PDB entry 6REA | electron microscopy, 3.60 A resolution | chains T and X of the 20 polymer chains in the assembly

[Chain T]
Name: ATP synthase subunit alpha
Organism: Polytomella sp. Pringsheim 198.80
UniProtKB: A0ZW40 (A0ZW40_9CHLO); numbering as in UniProt (aligned over 1-562)
Sequence (562 residues; each row starts with the number of its first residue):
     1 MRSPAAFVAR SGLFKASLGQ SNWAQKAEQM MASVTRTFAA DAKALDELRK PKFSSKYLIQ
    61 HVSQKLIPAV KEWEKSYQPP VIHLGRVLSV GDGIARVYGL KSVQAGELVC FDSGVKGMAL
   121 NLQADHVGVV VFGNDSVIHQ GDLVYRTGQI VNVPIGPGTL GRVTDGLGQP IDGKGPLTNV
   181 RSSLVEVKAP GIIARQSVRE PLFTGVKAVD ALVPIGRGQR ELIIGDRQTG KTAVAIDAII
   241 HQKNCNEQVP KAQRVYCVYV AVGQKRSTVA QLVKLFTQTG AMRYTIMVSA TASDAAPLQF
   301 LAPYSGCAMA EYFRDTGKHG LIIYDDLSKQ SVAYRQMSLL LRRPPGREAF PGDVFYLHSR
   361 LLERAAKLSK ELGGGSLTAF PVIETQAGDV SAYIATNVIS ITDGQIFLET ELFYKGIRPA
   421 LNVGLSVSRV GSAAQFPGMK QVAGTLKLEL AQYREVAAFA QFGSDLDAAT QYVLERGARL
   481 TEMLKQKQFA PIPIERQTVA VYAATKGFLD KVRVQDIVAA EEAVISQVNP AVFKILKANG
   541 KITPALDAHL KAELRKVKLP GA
Not modelled in the structure: 1-84
Differences from the reference sequence: conflict Arg266 (Lys in A0ZW40)
Bound ions: Mg2+: Thr232 (together with ATP)
Residues lining bound ligands: ATP (adenosine-5'-triphosphate): Arg227, Gln228, Thr229, Gly230, Lys231, Thr232, Ala233, Asp326, Phe413, Arg418, Pro419, Gln486, Lys487, Gln488

[Chain X]
Name: ATP synthase subunit beta
Organism: Polytomella sp. Pringsheim 198.80
Notes: EC 7.1.2.2
UniProtKB: A0ZW41 (A0ZW41_9CHLO); numbering as in UniProt (aligned over 1-574)
Sequence (574 residues; numbered 1 to 574; the number before each row is that of its first residue):
     1 MALRYAAGLA KNVVQRQGAS LNIARAFAAE PAPAIDAGYV SQVIGPVVDV RFDGELPSIL
    61 SSLEVEGHSV RLVLEVAQHM GDNTVRCIAM DSTDGLVRGQ KVVDTGSPIK VPVGRGTLGR
   121 IMNVIGEPVD EQGPIDAADI WSIHREAPEF TEQSTEQEIL VTGIKVVDLL APYQRGGKIG
   181 LFGGAGVGKT VLIMELINNV AKAHGGFSVF AGVGERTREG NDLYREMIES GVIKLGAERG
   241 NSKCTLVYGQ MNEPPGARAR VALTGLTVAE YFRDIEGQDV LLFVDNIFRF TQANSEVSAL
   301 LGRIPSAVGY QPTLATDLGG LQERITTTTK GSITSVQAVY VPADDLTDPA PATTFAHLDA
   361 TTVLSRSIAE LGIYPAVDPL DSTSRMLNPN VIGAEHYNVA RGVQKVLQDY KNLQDIIAIL
   421 GMDELSEEDK LTVARARKIQ RFLSQPFQVA EVFTGTPGKY VDLADTISGF QGVLTGKYDD
   481 LPEMAFYMVG DIKEVKEKAD KMAKDIASRK EADNKKVSEE LKDIPSLDKL VSEIKEVVIE
   541 EDDGLEEDFK AEALSSETVV LNEEGKSVPL PKKN
Not modelled in the structure: 1-36
Differences from the reference sequence: conflict Ala350 (Gly in A0ZW41), Leu387 (Arg in A0ZW41)

[How chain T and chain X interact]
Pairs across the interface - 69 pairs, chain T then chain X:
  Leu88(T) - Gly81(X)
  Ser89(T) - His79(X)
  Ser89(T) - Gly81(X)
  Val90(T) - Ile59(X)  hydrophobic
  Val90(T) - Gln78(X)
  Val90(T) - His79(X)  hydrogen bond (backbone-backbone)
  Gly91(T) - Gln78(X)
  Asp92(T) - Gln78(X)
  Asp92(T) - Arg303(X)  salt bridge
  Asn134(T) - Glu146(X)
  Asp135(T) - Ile59(X)
  Ser136(T) - Ile59(X)
  Ser136(T) - Leu60(X)
  Ile138(T) - Ile59(X)
  His139(T) - Pro57(X)
  His139(T) - Ser58(X)  hydrogen bond
  His139(T) - His79(X)
  Gln140(T) - Leu56(X)
  Gln140(T) - His79(X)  hydrogen bond (backbone-side chain)
  Gln140(T) - Gly81(X)
  Gln140(T) - Asp82(X)
  Gln140(T) - Asn83(X)  hydrogen bond (side chain-backbone)
  Val163(T) - Phe150(X)  hydrophobic
  Ile171(T) - Phe150(X)
  Ile171(T) - Thr151(X)
  Asp172(T) - Thr151(X)
  Gly173(T) - Thr151(X)
  Arg227(T) - Phe355(X)
  Gln228(T) - Arg385(X)  hydrogen bond
  Lys265(T) - Glu323(X)
  Lys265(T) - His357(X)
  Lys265(T) - Asp359(X)  salt bridge
  Arg266(T) - Pro148(X)
  Arg266(T) - Gln153(X)
  Arg266(T) - Glu323(X)  hydrogen bond (backbone-side chain)
  Ser267(T) - Gln153(X)  hydrogen bond
  Ser267(T) - Thr326(X)
  Val269(T) - Phe150(X)
  Ala270(T) - Phe150(X)  hydrophobic
  Ala270(T) - Gln153(X)
  Ala270(T) - Thr155(X)
  Gln271(T) - Ser154(X)
  Gln271(T) - Thr155(X)
  Gln271(T) - Glu156(X)
  Gln271(T) - Gln157(X)
  Val273(T) - Phe150(X)  hydrophobic
  Lys274(T) - Thr155(X)  hydrogen bond (side chain-backbone)
  Ala292(T) - Gly319(X)
  Ala292(T) - His357(X)
  Ser293(T) - Ala147(X)
  Ser293(T) - Glu323(X)
  Asp294(T) - Thr316(X)
  Gln299(T) - Thr316(X)
  Arg335(T) - Ala307(X)
  Gln336(T) - Pro312(X)
  Gln336(T) - Thr313(X)
  Gln336(T) - Thr316(X)  hydrogen bond
  Leu339(T) - Ile304(X)  hydrophobic
  Leu339(T) - Ser306(X)
  Leu339(T) - Pro312(X)  hydrophobic
  Leu340(T) - Arg303(X)
  Leu340(T) - Pro312(X)  hydrophobic
  Leu340(T) - Thr313(X)
  Arg342(T) - Gly302(X)  hydrogen bond (side chain-backbone)
  Arg342(T) - Ile304(X)
  Ala349(T) - Ser306(X)
  Ala349(T) - Ala307(X)
  Gln386(T) - Thr347(X)
  Gln386(T) - Ala352(X)
Other interface residues (no listed pair), chain T (44 interface residues in all): Ala296, Lys329, Val332, Arg343, Glu348, Glu384, Ala387, Lys487
Other interface residues (no listed pair), chain X (48 interface residues in all): Glu55, Met80, Thr84, Glu149, Lys178, Pro305, Ala315, Leu346, Ala356, Pro389, Asn390

[Overview]
Chain T and chain X form an interface of 44 and 48 residues respectively; the contacts include 10 hydrogen
bonds and 2 salt bridges. Polar pairs include Asp92(T)-Arg303(X), Lys265(T)-Asp359(X) and His139(T)-Ser58(X).
Bound to chain T: ATP.
Here chain T is ATP synthase subunit alpha and chain X is ATP synthase subunit beta, both from Polytomella sp.
Pringsheim 198.80. Entry 6REA (Cryo-EM structure of Polytomella F-ATP synthase, Rotary substate 2D, focussed
refinement of F1 head and rotor) was determined by electron microscopy together with 6RD4, 6RD5, 6RD6, 6RD7,
6RD8, 6RD9 and 46 further entries from the same study.
